PDB entry 1DWT | X-ray diffraction, 1.40 A resolution | chain A

[Chain A]
Name: Myoglobin
Organism: Equus caballus
UniProtKB: P68082 (MYG_HORSE); residues 1-153 here correspond to UniProt positions 2-154 (UniProt number = residue number + 1)
Amino-acid sequence (153 residues; each row starts with the number of its first residue):
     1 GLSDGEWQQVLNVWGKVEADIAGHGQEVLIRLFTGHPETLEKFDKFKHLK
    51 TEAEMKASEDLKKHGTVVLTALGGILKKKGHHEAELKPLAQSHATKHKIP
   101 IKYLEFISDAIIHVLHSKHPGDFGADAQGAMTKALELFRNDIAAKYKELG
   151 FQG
Disordered / not traced: 153
Curated features (UniProtKB/Swiss-Prot):
  - binding site (nitrite): His-64
  - binding site (O2): His-64
  - binding site (heme b): His-93
  - modified residue: Ser-3 (Phosphoserine)
Metal / ion sites: heme Fe near His-93 (its only coordinating residue here)
Small-molecule neighbours:
  - carbon monoxide (CMO): His-93, Leu-104, Phe-138, Ile-142
  - heme (HEM): Leu-32, Thr-39, Lys-42, Phe-43, Lys-45, His-64, Val-67, Val-68, Ala-71, Leu-72, Leu-89, Ser-92, His-93, His-97, Ile-99, Tyr-103, Leu-104, Ile-107, Ile-111, Phe-138

[Summary]
Bound to chain A: heme and carbon monoxide. Curated annotation (UniProt) lists nitrite-binding residue His-64,
O2-binding residue His-64 and heme b-binding residue His-93.
Chain A is Myoglobin (Equus caballus); the structure, Photorelaxed horse heart MYOGLOBIN CO complex, was
determined by X-ray diffraction (same publication as 1DWR and 1DWS).
